6AZ1 - chains L and 1 of the 38 polymer chains in the assembly; structure by electron microscopy, 2.70 A resolution.

Chain L:
Name: ribosomal protein S9
From: Leishmania donovani
UniProtKB: E9BI96 (E9BI96_LEIDB); residues 1-149 here = UniProt positions 1-149
Chain sequence (149 residues; numbered 1 to 149; the number before each row is that of its first residue):
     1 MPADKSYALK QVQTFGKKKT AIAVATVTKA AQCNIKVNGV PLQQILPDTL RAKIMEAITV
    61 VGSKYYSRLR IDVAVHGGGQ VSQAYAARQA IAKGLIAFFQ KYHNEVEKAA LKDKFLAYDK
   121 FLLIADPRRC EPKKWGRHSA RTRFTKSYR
Not modelled in the structure: 1-6

Chain 1:
Molecule: ribosomal RNA 18S
From: Leishmania donovani
Sequence (2203 nucleotides; numbered 1 to 2203; the number before each row is that of its first residue):
     1 GAUCUGGUUG AUUCUGCCAG UAGUCAUXUG CUUGUUUCAA GGACUUAGCC AUGCAUGCCU
    61 CAGAAUCACU GCAUUUGCAG GAAUCUGCGC AUGGCUCXUU ACAUCAGACG UAAUCUGCCG
   121 CAAAAAUCUU GCGGUUUCCG CAAAAUUGGA UAACUUGGCG AAACGCCAAG CUAAUACAUG
   181 AACCAACCGG GUGUUCUCCA CUCCAGACGG UGGGCAACCA UCGUCGUGAG ACGCCCAGCG
   241 AAUGAAUGAC AGUAAAACCA AUGCCUUCAC UGGCAGUAAC ACCCAGCAGU GUUGACUCAA
   301 UUCAUUCCGU GCGAAAGCCG GCUUGUUCCG GCGUCUUUUG ACGAACAACU GCCCUAUCAG
   361 CUGGUGAUGG CCGUGUAGUG GACUGCCAUG GCGUUGACGG GAGCGGGGGA UUAGGGUUCG
   421 AUUCCGGAGA GGGAGCCUGA GAAAUAGCUA CCACUUCUAC GGAGGGCAGC AGGCGCGCXA
   481 AUUGCCCAAU GUCAAAACAA AACGAUGAGG CAGCGAAAAG AAAUAGAGUU GUCAGUCCAU
   541 UUGGAUUGUC AUUUCAAUGG GGGAUAUUUA AACCCAUCCA AUAUCGAGUA ACAAUUGGAG
   601 GACAAGUCUG GUGCCAGCAC CCGCGGUAAU UCCAGCUCCA AAAGCGUAUA UUAAUGCUGU
   661 UGCUGUUXAA GGGUUCGUAG UUGAACUGUG GGCUGUGCAG GUUUGUUCCU GGUCGUCCCG
   721 UCCAUGUCGG AUUUGGUGAC CCAGGCCCUU GCAGCCCGUG AACAUUCAAA GAAACAAGAA
   781 ACACGGGAGU GGUUCCUUUC CUGAUUUACG CAUGUCAUGC AUGCCAGGGG GCGUCCGUGA
   841 UUUUUUACUG UGACUAAAGA AGCGUGACUA AAGCAGUCAU UUGACUUGAA UUAGAAAGCA
   901 UGGGAUAACA AXGGAGCAGC CUCUAGGCUA CCGUUUCGGC UUUUGUUGGU UUUAAAGGUC
   961 UAUUGGAGAU UAUGGAGCUG UGCGACAAGU GCUUUCCCAU CGCAACCUCG GUUCGGUGUG
  1021 UGGCGCCUUU GAGGGGUUUA GUGCGUCCGG UACGAGCUCC GGUUCGUCCG GCCGUAACGC
  1081 CUUUUCAACU CACGGCCUCU AGGAAUGAAG GAGGGUAGUU CGGGGGAGAA CGUACUGGGG
  1141 CGUCAGAGGU GAAAUUCUUA GACCGCACCA AGACGAACUA CAGCGAAGGC AUUCUUCAAG
  1201 GAUACCUUCC UCAAUCAAGA ACCAAAGUGU GGAGAUCGAA GAUGAUUAGA GACCAUUGUA
  1261 GUCCACACUG CAAACGAUGA CACCCAUGAA UUGGGGAUCU UAUGGGCCGG CCUGCGGCAG
  1321 GGUUUACCCU GUGUCAGCAC CGCGCCCGCU UUUACCACCU UACGUAUCUU UUCUAUUCGG
  1381 CCUUUACCGG CCACCCACGG GAAUAUCCUC AGCACGUUUU CUGUUUUUUC ACGCGAAAGC
  1441 UUUGAGGUUA CAGUCUCAGG GGGGAGUACG UUCGCAAGAG UGAAACUUAA AGAAAUUGAC
  1501 GGAAUGGCAC CACAAGACGU GGAGCGUGCG GUUUAAUUXG ACXXAACACG GGGAACUUUA
  1561 CCAGAUCCGG ACAGGAUGAG GAUUGACAGA UUGAGUGUUC UUUCUCGAUU CCCUGAAUGG
  1621 UGGUGCAUGG CCGCUUUUGG UCGGUGGAGU GAUUUGUUUG GUUGAUUCCG UCAACGGACG
  1681 AGAUCCAAGC UGCCCAGUAG AAUUCAGAAU UGCCCAUAGG AUAGCAAACU CAUCGGCGGG
  1741 UUUUACCCAA CGGUGGGCCG CAUUCGGUCG AAUUCUUCUC UGCGGGAUUC CUUUGUAAUU
  1801 GCACAAGGUG AAAUUUUGGG CAACAGCAGG UCUGUGAUGC UCCUCAAUGU UCUGGGCGAC
  1861 ACGCGCACUA CAAUGUCAGU GAGAACAAGA AAAACGACUU UUGUCGAACC UACUUGAUCA
  1921 AAAGAGUGGG GAAACCCCGG AAUCACAUAG ACUCACUUGG GACCGAGGAU UGCAAUUAUU
  1981 GGUCGCGCAA CGAGGAAUGU CUCGUAGGCG CAGCUCAUCA XACUGUGCCG AUUACGUCCC
  2041 UGCCAUUUGU ACACACCGCC XGUCGUUGUU UCCGAUGAUG GUGCAAUACA GGUGAUCGGA
  2101 CAGGCGGUGU UUUAUCCGCC CGAAAGUUCA CCGAUAUUUC UUCAAUAGAG GAAGCAAAAG
  2161 UCGUAACAAG GUAGCUGUAG GUGAACCUGC AGCUGGAUCA UUU
Not modelled in the structure: 74-76, 136-137, 194, 201-227, 252-254, 267-272, 323-327, 530-551, 697-715, 726, 733-737, 743-749, 764-769, 777-782, 793-828, 880-881, 886, 919-948, 1000-1099, 1119, 1299-1357, 1372-1407, 1428-1429, 1725-1759, 1766, 1794, 1799, 1898-1902, 2102-2121
Glycans and other covalent adducts: paromomycin (PAR) linked to C1421; covalent link G1700-OMU_1777
Modified residues: OMU (o2'-methyluridine 5'-monophosphate) at position 8, OMC (o2'-methylycytidine-5'-monophosphate) at position 18, A2M (2'-O-methyladenosine 5'-(dihydrogen phosphate)) at position 28, OMU (o2'-methyluridine 5'-monophosphate) at position 33, OMC (o2'-methylycytidine-5'-monophosphate) at position 38, A2M (2'-O-methyladenosine 5'-(dihydrogen phosphate)) at position 98, OMC (o2'-methylycytidine-5'-monophosphate) at position 115, A2M (2'-O-methyladenosine 5'-(dihydrogen phosphate)) at position 479, OMG (o2'-methylguanosine-5'-monophosphate) at position 509, OMU (o2'-methyluridine 5'-monophosphate) at position 661, A2M (2'-O-methyladenosine 5'-(dihydrogen phosphate)) at position 668, A2M (2'-O-methyladenosine 5'-(dihydrogen phosphate)) at position 912, OMG (o2'-methylguanosine-5'-monophosphate) at position 1464, OMG (o2'-methylguanosine-5'-monophosphate) at position 1478, M1Y ((1S)-1,4-anhydro-1-(1-methyl-2,4-dioxo-1,2,3,4-tetrahydropyrimidin-5-yl)-5-O-phosphono-D-xylitol) at position 1539, C4J ((5S)-5-{3-[(3S)-3-amino-3-carboxypropyl]-1-methyl-2,4-dioxo-1,2,3,4-tetrahydropyrimidin-5-yl}-2,5-anhydro-1-O-phosphono-L-arabinitol) at position 1543, 5MC (5-methylcytidine-5'-monophosphate) at position 1544, OMG (o2'-methylguanosine-5'-monophosphate) at position 1550, OMU (o2'-methyluridine 5'-monophosphate) at position 1621, OMG (o2'-methylguanosine-5'-monophosphate) at position 1623, OMG (o2'-methylguanosine-5'-monophosphate) at position 1647, OMU (o2'-methyluridine 5'-monophosphate) at position 1777, OMG (o2'-methylguanosine-5'-monophosphate) at position 1829, OMU (o2'-methyluridine 5'-monophosphate) at position 1833, OMG (o2'-methylguanosine-5'-monophosphate) at position 1865, OMC (o2'-methylycytidine-5'-monophosphate) at position 1866, OMU (o2'-methyluridine 5'-monophosphate) at position 1979, 7MG (7N-methyl-8-hydroguanosine-5'-monophosphate) at position 1995, A2M (2'-O-methyladenosine 5'-(dihydrogen phosphate)) at position 2021, OMU (o2'-methyluridine 5'-monophosphate) at position 2048, 4OC (4n,o2'-methylcytidine-5'-monophosphate) at position 2059, 5MC (5-methylcytidine-5'-monophosphate) at position 2061, OMC (o2'-methylycytidine-5'-monophosphate) at position 2140, OMG (o2'-methylguanosine-5'-monophosphate) at position 2151, MA6 (6N-dimethyladenosine-5'-monophoshate) at position 2184, MA6 (6N-dimethyladenosine-5'-monophoshate) at position 2185
Sequence notes: conflict M1Y_1539 (U1020612 in 322500086), C4J_1543 (U1020608 in 322500086)
Small-molecule neighbours:
  - Mg2+ (MG), molecule 1: U96, G426, G427
  - Mg2+ (MG), molecule 2: G405, G406, G420
  - Mg2+ (MG), molecule 3: G432, C452, U2135
  - Mg2+ (MG), molecule 4: C467, C470, G472
  - Mg2+ (MG), molecule 5: G606, A634, G635
  - Mg2+ (MG), molecule 6: U609, G610, G611, A629
  - Mg2+ (MG), molecule 7: A783, C784, C835, C836
  - Mg2+ (MG), molecule 8: A1108, A1109, G1111, A1112, C1209, C1210
  - Mg2+ (MG), molecule 9: G1189, A1272, A1274, G2192
  - Mg2+ (MG), molecule 10: C1237, G1238, U1257, G1258
  - Mg2+ (MG), molecule 11: G1530, G1531, G1858
  - Mg2+ (MG), molecule 12: C2162, G2163, U2164
  - paromomycin (PAR), molecule 1: G20, A22, G23, U24, A26, U27, C645, G646, U647, A648, U649, A650, U651
  - paromomycin (PAR), molecule 2: U365, G366, A367, A2085, A2086, C2132, G2133, A2134
  - paromomycin (PAR), molecule 3: A1290, U1291, U1292, G1293, G1294, G1295, U1419, U1420, U1422, G1423
  - paromomycin (PAR), molecule 4: A1509, C1510, C1511, U1637, U1638, G1639, G1664, A1681, G1682, U1815, G1818, G1819, C1821, A1822, U2002, C2003
  - paromomycin (PAR), molecule 5: G2062, U2063, C2064, G2065, U2066, C2155, A2156, A2157, A2158, A2159, G2160, U2161, C2162
  - paromomycin (PAR), molecule 6: U2066, U2067, G2068, U2069, U2070, U2071, A2149, G2150, OMG_2151, A2152, A2153, G2154, C2155
Reported in the primary citation:
  - conformationally variable residues (side-chain flip): A2158, A2159
  - binding site for paromomycin: G2065, A2158, A2159

Chain L / chain 1 interface:
Residue-residue contacts - 129 pairs, chain L then chain 1:
  Ala8(L) with G1760(1), base contact
  Leu9(L) with U1703(1), sugar contact
  Gln11(L) with A1702(1), hydrogen bond to the sugar; U1703(1), phosphate contact
  Gln13(L) with A1701(1), hydrogen bond to the sugar; OMU_1777(1), base contact
  Thr14(L) with OMU_1777(1), base contact
  Phe15(L) with U1691(1), phosphate contact; OMU_1777(1), base contact; C1778(1), phosphate contact
  Lys17(L) with C1690(1), salt bridge to the phosphate; U1779(1), salt bridge to the phosphate
  Lys18(L) with G2004(1), hydrogen bond to the base
  Lys19(L) with G2004(1), base contact; C2028(1), phosphate contact; C2029(1), salt bridge to the phosphate; G2030(1), hydrogen bond to the base
  Thr20(L) with A1885(1), phosphate contact; G2027(1), phosphate contact; C2028(1), hydrogen bond to the phosphate
  Ile22(L) with C1778(1), sugar contact
  Val24(L) with OMU_1777(1), base contact; C1778(1), sugar contact
  Lys29(L) with G1760(1), base contact; C1761(1), base contact
  Ala30(L) with C1761(1), hydrogen bond to the base
  Ala31(L) with C1761(1), base contact
  Gln32(L) with G1724(1), hydrogen bond to the sugar
  Cys33(L) with A1723(1), base contact; G1724(1), base contact
  Asn34(L) with A1723(1), base contact; U1763(1), sugar contact
  Ile35(L) with A1723(1), hydrogen bond to the base
  Lys36(L) with U1763(1), phosphate contact; U1764(1), salt bridge to the phosphate
  Asn38(L) with G1883(1), hydrogen bond to the phosphate
  Pro41(L) with A1723(1), hydrogen bond to the base
  Leu42(L) with A1723(1), base contact
  Gln43(L) with U1722(1), hydrogen bond to the base; A1723(1), base contact; G1724(1), base contact
  Leu46(L) with A1945(1), sugar contact; C1946(1), sugar contact
  Pro47(L) with A1945(1), phosphate contact
  Arg51(L) with U1722(1), hydrogen bond to the base
  Met55(L) with A1723(1), sugar contact
  Ser63(L) with A1723(1), sugar contact
  Ser67(L) with G1724(1), phosphate contact
  Arg70(L) with U1703(1), salt bridge to the phosphate; U1763(1), salt bridge to the phosphate
  His76(L) with A1884(1), phosphate contact
  Gly77(L) with A1884(1), hydrogen bond to the phosphate; A1885(1), phosphate contact
  Gly78(L) with A1884(1), sugar contact; C2028(1), phosphate contact; C2029(1), phosphate contact
  Gly79(L) with G1883(1), sugar contact; C2028(1), phosphate contact; C2029(1), phosphate contact
  Gln80(L) with U1943(1), base contact; C1944(1), base contact; A1945(1), sugar contact; C2029(1), phosphate contact
  Val81(L) with C2029(1), hydrogen bond to the phosphate; G2030(1), phosphate contact
  Ser82(L) with C2029(1), hydrogen bond to the phosphate
  Gln83(L) with G1883(1), hydrogen bond to the phosphate; A1884(1), phosphate contact
  Lys120(L) with A1812(1), salt bridge to the phosphate
  Ile124(L) with A1811(1), sugar contact
  Pro127(L) with G1689(1), sugar contact
  Arg128(L) with G2004(1), phosphate contact
  Arg129(L) with A1688(1), sugar contact; G1689(1), sugar contact; C1690(1), salt bridge to the phosphate; G2004(1), sugar contact
  Cys130(L) with G2004(1), sugar contact; U2005(1), phosphate contact; C2028(1), hydrogen bond to the phosphate
  Glu131(L) with G1818(1), sugar contact; U2005(1), hydrogen bond to the phosphate
  Pro132(L) with G1818(1), sugar contact; U2026(1), phosphate contact
  Lys133(L) with U2024(1), salt bridge to the phosphate; G2025(1), phosphate contact; U2026(1), hydrogen bond to the phosphate
  Lys134(L) with G1818(1), hydrogen bond to the sugar; G1819(1), phosphate contact; G2025(1), phosphate contact
  Trp135(L) with G1820(1), phosphate contact; U2024(1), phosphate contact; G2025(1), hydrogen bond to the phosphate
  Gly136(L) with U2024(1), hydrogen bond to the phosphate
  Arg137(L) with G1819(1), salt bridge to the phosphate; U2024(1), phosphate contact
  Ser139(L) with A2006(1), phosphate contact; G2007(1), phosphate contact
  Ala140(L) with A2006(1), phosphate contact
  Arg141(L) with G1818(1), salt bridge to the phosphate; C2001(1), sugar contact; U2002(1), salt bridge to the phosphate; C2003(1), salt bridge to the phosphate; U2005(1), sugar contact; A2006(1), hydrogen bond to the phosphate
  Thr142(L) with U2000(1), hydrogen bond to the sugar; A2006(1), hydrogen bond to the phosphate; G2007(1), phosphate contact
  Arg143(L) with U2000(1), hydrogen bond to the sugar; C2001(1), salt bridge to the phosphate
  Phe144(L) with C2023(1), sugar contact; U2024(1), phosphate contact
  Thr145(L) with OMC_1866(1), phosphate contact; A1867(1), hydrogen bond to the phosphate; G1999(1), sugar contact
  Lys146(L) with C1511(1), sugar contact; 5MC_1544(1), hydrogen bond to the phosphate; A1545(1), salt bridge to the phosphate; G1999(1), sugar contact; U2000(1), phosphate contact
  Ser147(L) with C1547(1), hydrogen bond to the base; OMG_1865(1), hydrogen bond to the sugar; OMC_1866(1), phosphate contact
  Tyr148(L) with C1511(1), sugar contact; C4J_1543(1), hydrogen bond to the sugar; 5MC_1544(1), sugar contact; G1999(1), sugar contact
  Arg149(L) with A1546(1), base contact; C1547(1), base contact; C1864(1), sugar contact
Also at the interface, not in a pair above, chain L (66 interface residues in all): Thr26, Asp126, His138
Also at the interface, not in a pair above, chain 1 (61 interface residues in all): A1512, C1549, A1721, A1762, G1881

In short:
The interface between chain L and chain 1 involves 66 residues on one side and 61 on the other; the contacts
include 31 hydrogen bonds and 15 salt bridges. Polar pairs include Lys18(L)-G2004(1), Lys19(L)-G2030(1) and
Ala30(L)-C1761(1). The paper reports a binding site for paromomycin at G2065(1), A2158(1) and A2159(1);
conformational variability at A2158(1) and A2159(1).
Here chain L is ribosomal protein S9 and chain 1 is ribosomal RNA 18S, both from Leishmania donovani. Entry
6AZ1 (Cryo-EM structure of the small subunit of Leishmania ribosome bound to paromomycin) was determined by
electron microscopy.
